PDB entry 7T6U | electron microscopy, 2.90 A resolution | chains L and R of the 6 polymer chains in the assembly

Chain L:
Name: Synthetic peptide
Sequence (8 residues; each row starts with the number of its first residue):
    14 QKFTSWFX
Modified / non-standard residues: QXV (D-methioninamide) at position 21

Chain R:
Name: N-formyl peptide receptor 2
From: Homo sapiens
UniProt: P25090 (FPR2_HUMAN); residues 1-342 here = UniProt positions 1-342
Sequence (390 residues; numbered -47 to 342; the number before each row is that of its first residue; numbers below 1 keep their minus sign (Asp-47 is residue -47)):
   -47 DYKDDDDVDMGQPGNGSAFLLAPNGSHAPDHDVTQQRDEENLYFQGASME
     3 TNFSTPLNEYEEVSYESAGYTVLRILPLVVLGVTFVLGVLGNGLVIWVAG
    53 FRMTRTVTTICYLNLALADFSFTATLPFLIVSMAMGEKWPFGWFLCKLIH
   103 IVVDINLFGSVFLIGFIALDRCICVLHPVWAQNHRTVSLAMKVIVGPWIL
   153 ALVLTLPVFLFLTTVTIPNGDTYCTFNFASWGGTPEERLKVAITMLTARG
   203 IIRFVIGFSLPMSIVAICYGLIAAKIHKKGMIKSSRPLRVLTAVVASFFI
   253 CWFPFQLVALLGTVWLKEMLFYGKYKIIDILVNPTSSLAFFNSCLNPMLY
   303 VFVGQDFRERLIHSLPTSLERALSEDSAPTNDTAANSASP
Disordered / not traced: -47 to 18, 318-342
Disulfides: Cys98-Cys176
Sequence notes: expression tag (-47 to 0)
Swiss-Prot annotation at these positions:
  - glycosylation: Asn4 (N-linked (GlcNAc...) asparagine)
What the authors report for this chain:
  - binding site for Synthetic peptide (chain L): Leu81, His102, Asp106, Leu109, Phe110, Val113, Phe178, Leu198, Arg201, Arg205, Trp254, Leu268, Leu272, Val284, Phe292
  - mutagenesis - D106A: decreased signaling with Synthetic peptide (chain L)
  - mutagenesis - D106A: decreased signaling in response to CGEN-885A
  - mutagenesis - R201A, R205A: unchanged signaling in response to CGEN-885A

Interface between chain L and chain R:
Contacting residue pairs (23; chain L residue first):
  Lys15(L) with Val167(R)
  Phe16(L) with Thr177(R); Leu198(R), hydrophobic
  Thr17(L) with Glu89(R); Asp281(R)
  Ser18(L) with Phe178(R)
  Trp19(L) with Arg201(R), hydrogen bond (backbone-side chain); Arg205(R), hydrogen bond (backbone-side chain); Ala261(R); Gly264(R); Val284(R)
  Phe20(L) with Leu81(R), hydrophobic; His102(R); Asp106(R); Phe257(R); Phe292(R), hydrophobic
  QXV_21(L) with Asp106(R), hydrogen bond (backbone-side chain); Leu109(R); Phe110(R); Val113(R); Arg201(R); Arg205(R); Trp254(R)
Other interface residues (no listed pair), chain R (33 interface residues in all): Met85, Val105, Ile169, Tyr175, Cys176, Gly209, Gln258, Val260, Thr265, Leu268, Met271, Leu272, Ile280

In short:
Chain L and chain R form an interface of 7 and 33 residues respectively, with 3 hydrogen bonds. Polar contacts
include Trp19(L)-Arg201(R), Trp19(L)-Arg205(R) and QXV_21(L)-Asp106(R). The paper reports a binding site for
Synthetic peptide (chain L) at Leu81(R), His102(R) and Asp106(R) among others; D106A of chain R reduces
signaling with Synthetic peptide (chain L); 3 substitutions were tested in all.
Here chain L is Synthetic peptide and chain R is N-formyl peptide receptor 2 (Homo sapiens). Entry 7T6U
(Structure of the human FPR2-Gi complex with CGEN-855A) was determined by electron microscopy together with
7T6S, 7T6T and 7T6V from the same study.
